Entry 5MHS (X-ray diffraction, 3.70 A resolution); this record covers chains B and E of the 9 polymer chains in the assembly.

[Chain B]
Molecule: Outer capsid protein sigma-1
Source organism: Reovirus type 1 (strain Lang)
UniProt: P04506 (SIGM1_REOVL); numbering as in UniProt (aligned over 307-470)
Amino-acid sequence (172 residues; numbered 299 to 470; the number before each row is that of its first residue):
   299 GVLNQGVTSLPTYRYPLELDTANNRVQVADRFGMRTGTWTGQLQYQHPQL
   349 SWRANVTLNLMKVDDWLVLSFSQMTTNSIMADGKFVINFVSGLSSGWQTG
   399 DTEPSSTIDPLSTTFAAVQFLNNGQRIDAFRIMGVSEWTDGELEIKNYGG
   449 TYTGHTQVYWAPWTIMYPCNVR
Disordered / not traced: 299-307
Differences from the reference sequence: expression tag (299-306); conflict S307 (Thr in P04506)
Swiss-Prot annotation at these positions:
  - glycosylation: N353 (N-linked (GlcNAc...) asparagine)

[Chain E]
Molecule: 5C6 Fab heavy chain
Source organism: Mus musculus
Notes: antibody fragment or engineered binder
Amino-acid sequence (221 residues; each row starts with the number of its first residue):
     1 QVQLKQSGPGLVQPSQSLSITCTVSGFSLTNYAIHWVRQSPGKGLEWLGV
    51 IWSGGSTDYNAAFISRLSISKDNFKSQVFFKMNSLQSNDTAIYYCARKEE
   101 LYGYDGYLFFDVWGAGTTVTVSSAKTTAPSVYPLVPVCGGTTGSSVTLGC
   151 LVKGYFPEPVTLTWNSGSLSSGVHTFPALLQSGLYTLSSSVTVTSNTWPS
   201 QTITCNVAHPASSTKVDKKIE
Disordered / not traced: 42-44, 137-144
Cystine bridges: C22-C95

[How chain B and chain E interact]
Pairs across the interface (27):
  Q371(B) with E100(E), hydrogen bond (side chain-backbone); L101(E); Y102(E)
  T373(B) with S53(E); E100(E), hydrogen bond (side chain-backbone)
  N375(B) with G54(E)
  A415(B) with Y102(E)
  V416(B) with Y102(E)
  Q417(B) with L101(E); Y102(E), hydrogen bond (side chain-backbone); Y104(E)
  G422(B) with Y107(E), hydrogen bond (backbone-side chain)
  Q423(B) with Y107(E), hydrogen bond (backbone-side chain)
  R424(B) with L101(E), hydrogen bond (side chain-backbone); Y107(E), hydrogen bond (backbone-side chain)
  D426(B) with Y102(E); Y104(E), hydrogen bond
  T454(B) with S56(E)
  Q455(B) with W52(E); S53(E), hydrogen bond (side chain-backbone); S56(E), hydrogen bond; E100(E), hydrogen bond
  Y457(B) with W52(E); E100(E), hydrogen bond; L101(E); Y102(E)
  A459(B) with Y102(E), hydrophobic
Interface residues without a listed pair, chain B (17 interface residues in all): L419, N421, W458
Interface residues without a listed pair, chain E (11 interface residues in all): D58, G103
From the paper, about this interface:
  - residue pairs: Q417(B)-Y102(E) (hydrogen bond), R424(B)-Y107(E) (cation-pi contact), D426(B)-Y104(E)
  - epitope / paratope residues, chain B: T373(B), Q417(B), R424(B), D426(B)
  - epitope / paratope residues, chain E: Y102(E), Y104(E), Y107(E)

[Overview]
17 residues of chain B face 11 of chain E across their interface, with 12 hydrogen bonds. Polar contacts
include Q371(B)-E100(E), T373(B)-E100(E) and Q417(B)-Y102(E). The authors report a hydrogen bond between
Q417(B) and Y102(E); a cation-pi contact between R424(B) and Y107(E); a contact between D426(B) and Y104(E).
The paper reports epitope/paratope residues T373(B), Q417(B) and Y102(E) among others.
Here chain B is Outer capsid protein sigma-1 (Reovirus type 1 (strain Lang)) and chain E is 5C6 Fab heavy
chain (Mus musculus). Entry 5MHS (T1L reovirus sigma1 complexed with 5C6 Fab fragments) was determined by
X-ray diffraction.
